PDB entry 4Q0Z | X-ray diffraction, 2.40 A resolution | chains A and B of the 4 polymer chains in the assembly

# Chain A
Molecule: Rad2p
From: Saccharomyces cerevisiae
Notes: fragment: Rad2 catalytic core
UniProt: P07276 (RAD2_YEAST); the construct lacks a stretch of the UniProt sequence and is renumbered around it, so the offset changes along the chain: 2-104 = UniProt 2-104; 725-731 = UniProt 105-111; 732-986 = UniProt 732-986
Amino-acid sequence (365 residues; numbered 2 to 986; 620 numbers in that range are skipped by the numbering (no residue carries them; nothing is unmodelled there); the number before each row is that of its first residue):
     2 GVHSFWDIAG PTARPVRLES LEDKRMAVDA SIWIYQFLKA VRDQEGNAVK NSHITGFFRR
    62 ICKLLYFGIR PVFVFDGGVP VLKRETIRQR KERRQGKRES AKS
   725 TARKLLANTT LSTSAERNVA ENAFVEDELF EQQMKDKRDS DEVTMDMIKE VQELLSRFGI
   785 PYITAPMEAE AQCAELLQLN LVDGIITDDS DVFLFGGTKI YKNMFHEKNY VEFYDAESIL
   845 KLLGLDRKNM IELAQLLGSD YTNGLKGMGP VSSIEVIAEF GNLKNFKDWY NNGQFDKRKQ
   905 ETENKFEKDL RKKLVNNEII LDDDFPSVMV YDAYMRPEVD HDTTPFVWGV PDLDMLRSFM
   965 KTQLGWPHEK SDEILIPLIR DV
Unresolved in the structure: 725-764, 984-986
Swiss-Prot annotation at these positions:
  - binding site (Mg(2+)): Asp30, Asp77, Glu792, Glu794, Asp813, Asp815, Asp864
Ion coordination: Ca2+: Glu794, Asp813, Asp815; K+: Leu869, Met872 (shared with 1 residue of chain D)
Reported in the primary citation:
  - binding site for the 17-nt DNA strand: Tyr36
  - mutagenesis - Y36A, K916A: unchanged catalytic activity
  - mutagenesis - Q37A, R60A, R61A, K909A, K909A/K916A: decreased catalytic activity
  - mutagenesis - N920A: increased catalytic activity

# Chain B
Molecule: Rad2p
From: Saccharomyces cerevisiae
Notes: fragment: Rad2 catalytic core
UniProt: P07276 (RAD2_YEAST); the construct lacks a stretch of the UniProt sequence and is renumbered around it, so the offset changes along the chain: 2-90 = UniProt 2-90; 711-731 = UniProt 91-111; 732-986 = UniProt 732-986
Amino-acid sequence (365 residues; row label = number of the first residue in the row; note: 620 numbers in that range are skipped by the numbering (no residue carries them; nothing is unmodelled there)):
     2 GVHSFWDIAG PTARPVRLES LEDKRMAVDA SIWIYQFLKA VRDQEGNAVK NSHITGFFRR
    62 ICKLLYFGIR PVFVFDGGVP VLKRETIRQ
   711 RKERRQGKRE SAKSTARKLL ANTTLSTSAE RNVAENAFVE DELFEQQMKD KRDSDEVTMD
   771 MIKEVQELLS RFGIPYITAP MEAEAQCAEL LQLNLVDGII TDDSDVFLFG GTKIYKNMFH
   831 EKNYVEFYDA ESILKLLGLD RKNMIELAQL LGSDYTNGLK GMGPVSSIEV IAEFGNLKNF
   891 KDWYNNGQFD KRKQETENKF EKDLRKKLVN NEIILDDDFP SVMVYDAYMR PEVDHDTTPF
   951 VWGVPDLDML RSFMKTQLGW PHEKSDEILI PLIRDV
Unresolved in the structure: 46-47, 711-763, 984-986
Swiss-Prot annotation at these positions:
  - binding site (Mg(2+)): Asp30, Asp77, Glu792, Glu794, Asp813, Asp815, Asp864
Ion coordination: Ca2+: Glu794, Asp813, Asp815; K+: Leu860, Leu869, Met872 (shared with 1 residue of chain C; 1 residue of chain D)
Reported in the primary citation:
  - binding site for the 17-nt DNA strand: Tyr36
  - mutagenesis - Y36A, K916A: unchanged catalytic activity
  - mutagenesis - Q37A, R60A, R61A, K909A, K909A/K916A: decreased catalytic activity
  - mutagenesis - N920A: increased catalytic activity

# How chain A and chain B interact
Residue-residue contacts (6; chain A residue first):
  Arg99(A) with Val919(B), hydrogen bond (side chain-backbone); Asn920(B), hydrogen bond (side chain-backbone); Glu922(B), salt bridge
  Lys103(A) with Glu922(B); Ile924(B)
  Ser104(A) with Glu922(B), hydrogen bond (backbone-side chain)
Interface residues without a listed pair, chain A (5 interface residues in all): Gly97, Ala102

# In short
The interface between chain A and chain B involves 5 residues on one side and 4 on the other; the contacts
include 3 hydrogen bonds and 1 salt bridge. Polar contacts include Arg99(A)-Glu922(B), Arg99(A)-Val919(B) and
Arg99(A)-Asn920(B). From the paper: a binding site for the 17-nt DNA strand at Tyr36(A) and Tyr36(B); Q37A,
R60A and R61A of chain A, among others, reduce catalytic activity; 16 substitutions were tested in all.
Both chains are Rad2p (Saccharomyces cerevisiae). Entry 4Q0Z (The catalytic core of Rad2 in complex with DNA
substrate (complex III)) was determined by X-ray diffraction together with 4Q0R, 4Q0W and 4Q10 from the same
study.
